Entry 6KRO (X-ray diffraction, 1.90 A resolution); this record covers chains A and B.

# Chain A
Molecule: Tankyrase-2
Organism: Homo sapiens
Notes: EC 2.4.2.30, 2.4.2.-
UniProtKB: Q9H2K2 (TNKS2_HUMAN); residue numbers follow UniProt; this construct covers 947-1114
Chain sequence (168 residues; row label = number of the first residue in the row):
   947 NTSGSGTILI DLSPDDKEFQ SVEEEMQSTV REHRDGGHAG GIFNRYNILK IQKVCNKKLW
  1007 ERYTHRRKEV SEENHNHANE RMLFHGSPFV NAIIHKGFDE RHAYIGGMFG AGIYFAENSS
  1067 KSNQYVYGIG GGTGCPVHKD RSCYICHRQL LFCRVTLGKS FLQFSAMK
Not modelled in the structure: 947-951, 1114
Ion coordination: Zn2+: Cys-1081, His-1084, Cys-1089, Cys-1092
Ligand contacts: RK-582 (DU9; 6-[(2S,6R)-2,6-dimethylmorpholin-4-yl]-4-fluoranyl-1-methyl-1'-(8-methyl-4-oxidanylidene-3,5,6,7-tetrahydropyrido[2,3-d]pyrimidin-2-yl)spiro[indole-3,4'-piperidine]-2-one): Phe-1030, His-1031, Gly-1032, Ser-1033, Pro-1034, Phe-1035, His-1048, Ala-1049, Tyr-1050, Tyr-1060, Phe-1061, Ala-1062, Lys-1067, Ser-1068, Tyr-1071, Gly-1074, Ile-1075

# Chain B
Molecule: Tankyrase-2
Organism: Homo sapiens
UniProtKB: Q9H2K2 (TNKS2_HUMAN); residues 1115-1162 here = UniProt positions 1115-1162
Chain sequence (48 residues; numbered 1115 to 1162; the number before each row is that of its first residue):
  1115 MAHSPPGHHS VTGRPSVNGL ALAEYVIYRG EQAYPEYLIT YQIMRPEG
Not modelled in the structure: 1115, 1162

# Interface between chain A and chain B
Contacting residue pairs - 163 pairs, chain A then chain B:
  Leu-958(A) / Tyr-1151(B)  hydrophobic
  Glu-964(A) / Tyr-1151(B)  hydrogen bond
  Val-968(A) / Tyr-1151(B)
  Val-968(A) / Ile-1153(B)  hydrophobic
  Met-972(A) / Ile-1153(B)  hydrophobic
  Met-972(A) / Tyr-1155(B)  hydrophobic
  Arg-977(A) / Asn-1132(B)
  Arg-977(A) / Leu-1134(B)
  Arg-977(A) / Ala-1135(B)
  Gly-986(A) / Ile-1157(B)
  Ile-988(A) / Met-1158(B)
  Ile-988(A) / Pro-1160(B)
  Phe-989(A) / Ile-1157(B)  hydrophobic
  Phe-989(A) / Met-1158(B)
  Phe-989(A) / Pro-1160(B)  hydrophobic
  Asn-990(A) / Pro-1160(B)
  Arg-991(A) / Ile-1157(B)
  Arg-991(A) / Met-1158(B)  hydrogen bond (backbone-backbone)
  Tyr-992(A) / Tyr-1155(B)  hydrophobic
  Tyr-992(A) / Gln-1156(B)
  Tyr-992(A) / Met-1158(B)
  Asn-993(A) / Tyr-1155(B)
  Asn-993(A) / Gln-1156(B)  hydrogen bond (backbone-backbone)
  Asn-993(A) / Met-1158(B)
  Ile-994(A) / Ile-1153(B)  hydrophobic
  Ile-994(A) / Thr-1154(B)
  Ile-994(A) / Tyr-1155(B)  hydrophobic
  Leu-995(A) / Thr-1154(B)  hydrogen bond (backbone-backbone)
  Leu-995(A) / Gln-1156(B)
  Lys-996(A) / Leu-1152(B)
  Lys-996(A) / Ile-1153(B)
  Lys-996(A) / Thr-1154(B)  hydrogen bond (backbone-backbone)
  Ile-997(A) / Tyr-1151(B)  hydrophobic
  Ile-997(A) / Leu-1152(B)
  Gln-998(A) / Tyr-1151(B)
  Gln-998(A) / Leu-1152(B)  hydrogen bond (backbone-backbone)
  Lys-999(A) / Glu-1150(B)
  Lys-999(A) / Tyr-1151(B)
  Val-1000(A) / Tyr-1148(B)  hydrogen bond (backbone-side chain)
  Val-1000(A) / Pro-1149(B)
  Val-1000(A) / Glu-1150(B)  hydrogen bond (backbone-backbone)
  Cys-1001(A) / Tyr-1148(B)
  Asn-1002(A) / Tyr-1148(B)  hydrogen bond (backbone-side chain)
  Leu-1005(A) / Tyr-1148(B)
  Trp-1006(A) / Tyr-1148(B)
  Trp-1006(A) / Glu-1150(B)
  Arg-1008(A) / Glu-1145(B)
  Tyr-1009(A) / Glu-1145(B)
  Tyr-1009(A) / Gln-1146(B)
  Tyr-1009(A) / Ala-1147(B)
  Tyr-1009(A) / Tyr-1148(B)
  Arg-1012(A) / His-1123(B)
  Arg-1012(A) / Arg-1143(B)
  Arg-1012(A) / Glu-1145(B)
  Arg-1012(A) / Gln-1146(B)  hydrogen bond
  Val-1016(A) / His-1123(B)
  Glu-1019(A) / His-1123(B)  salt bridge
  Arg-1027(A) / Tyr-1139(B)  hydrogen bond
  Leu-1029(A) / Tyr-1139(B)  hydrophobic
  Val-1036(A) / Leu-1152(B)  hydrophobic
  Phe-1044(A) / Gly-1144(B)
  Phe-1044(A) / Ala-1147(B)  hydrophobic
  Glu-1046(A) / Tyr-1142(B)
  Glu-1046(A) / Arg-1143(B)
  Glu-1046(A) / Gly-1144(B)  hydrogen bond (side chain-backbone)
  Phe-1055(A) / Gly-1127(B)
  Phe-1055(A) / Glu-1138(B)
  Phe-1055(A) / Val-1140(B)  hydrophobic
  Phe-1055(A) / Tyr-1142(B)  hydrogen bond (backbone-side chain)
  Ala-1057(A) / Ala-1116(B)  hydrogen bond (backbone-backbone)
  Ala-1057(A) / Tyr-1142(B)
  Gly-1058(A) / Val-1140(B)
  Gly-1058(A) / Ile-1141(B)
  Gly-1058(A) / Tyr-1142(B)
  Ile-1059(A) / Tyr-1139(B)
  Ile-1059(A) / Val-1140(B)
  Ile-1059(A) / Ile-1141(B)  hydrogen bond (backbone-backbone)
  Ile-1059(A) / Gly-1144(B)
  Tyr-1060(A) / Tyr-1139(B)
  Tyr-1060(A) / Val-1140(B)  hydrophobic
  Phe-1061(A) / Glu-1138(B)
  Phe-1061(A) / Tyr-1139(B)  hydrogen bond (backbone-backbone)
  Phe-1061(A) / Ile-1141(B)  hydrophobic
  Phe-1061(A) / Ala-1147(B)  hydrophobic
  Ala-1062(A) / Ala-1137(B)
  Glu-1063(A) / Leu-1136(B)
  Glu-1063(A) / Ala-1137(B)  hydrogen bond (backbone-backbone)
  Glu-1063(A) / Tyr-1139(B)  hydrogen bond
  Asn-1064(A) / Ala-1135(B)
  Asn-1064(A) / Leu-1136(B)  hydrogen bond (side chain-backbone)
  Lys-1067(A) / Glu-1138(B)
  Asn-1069(A) / Tyr-1155(B)  hydrogen bond
  Asn-1069(A) / Ile-1157(B)
  Val-1072(A) / Tyr-1155(B)
  Ser-1088(A) / Ile-1157(B)
  Cys-1089(A) / Ile-1157(B)
  Tyr-1090(A) / Gln-1156(B)
  Tyr-1090(A) / Ile-1157(B)
  Tyr-1090(A) / Met-1158(B)
  Tyr-1090(A) / Arg-1159(B)
  Tyr-1090(A) / Pro-1160(B)
  Ile-1091(A) / Gln-1156(B)  hydrogen bond (backbone-side chain)
  Cys-1092(A) / Gln-1156(B)
  His-1093(A) / Tyr-1155(B)
  His-1093(A) / Gln-1156(B)
  Arg-1094(A) / Ile-1153(B)
  Arg-1094(A) / Thr-1154(B)
  Arg-1094(A) / Tyr-1155(B)  hydrogen bond (backbone-backbone)
  Arg-1094(A) / Ile-1157(B)
  Gln-1095(A) / Leu-1152(B)
  Gln-1095(A) / Ile-1153(B)
  Gln-1095(A) / Thr-1154(B)  hydrogen bond
  Gln-1095(A) / Tyr-1155(B)
  Leu-1096(A) / Tyr-1151(B)
  Leu-1096(A) / Leu-1152(B)
  Leu-1096(A) / Ile-1153(B)  hydrogen bond (backbone-backbone)
  Leu-1096(A) / Tyr-1155(B)
  Leu-1097(A) / Tyr-1151(B)
  Leu-1097(A) / Leu-1152(B)  hydrophobic
  Phe-1098(A) / Glu-1150(B)  hydrogen bond (backbone-backbone)
  Phe-1098(A) / Tyr-1151(B)  hydrogen bond (backbone-backbone)
  Phe-1098(A) / Ile-1153(B)  hydrophobic
  Cys-1099(A) / Tyr-1148(B)
  Cys-1099(A) / Pro-1149(B)  hydrophobic
  Arg-1100(A) / Gln-1146(B)
  Arg-1100(A) / Ala-1147(B)
  Arg-1100(A) / Tyr-1148(B)  hydrogen bond (backbone-backbone)
  Arg-1100(A) / Glu-1150(B)  salt bridge
  Val-1101(A) / Ile-1141(B)  hydrophobic
  Val-1101(A) / Gln-1146(B)
  Thr-1102(A) / Ile-1141(B)
  Thr-1102(A) / Gln-1146(B)  hydrogen bond (backbone-backbone)
  Leu-1103(A) / His-1123(B)
  Leu-1103(A) / Ser-1124(B)  hydrogen bond (backbone-side chain)
  Leu-1103(A) / Tyr-1139(B)  hydrophobic
  Gly-1104(A) / His-1123(B)
  Lys-1105(A) / Gly-1121(B)
  Lys-1105(A) / His-1122(B)
  Lys-1105(A) / His-1123(B)  hydrogen bond (backbone-backbone)
  Lys-1105(A) / Ser-1124(B)
  Ser-1106(A) / His-1122(B)
  Ser-1106(A) / Ser-1124(B)  hydrogen bond
  Ser-1106(A) / Val-1125(B)
  Ser-1106(A) / Thr-1126(B)  hydrogen bond
  Phe-1107(A) / Pro-1119(B)  hydrophobic
  Phe-1107(A) / His-1122(B)
  Phe-1107(A) / Ser-1124(B)  hydrogen bond (backbone-backbone)
  Phe-1107(A) / Val-1125(B)
  Phe-1107(A) / Thr-1126(B)  hydrogen bond (backbone-backbone)
  Leu-1108(A) / Thr-1126(B)
  Gln-1109(A) / Thr-1126(B)  hydrogen bond (backbone-backbone)
  Gln-1109(A) / Gly-1127(B)
  Gln-1109(A) / Arg-1128(B)  hydrogen bond (backbone-backbone)
  Phe-1110(A) / Arg-1128(B)
  Ser-1111(A) / Arg-1128(B)  hydrogen bond (backbone-backbone)
  Ser-1111(A) / Pro-1129(B)
  Ser-1111(A) / Ser-1130(B)  hydrogen bond (backbone-side chain)
  Ala-1112(A) / Ser-1130(B)
  Ala-1112(A) / Val-1131(B)
  Met-1113(A) / Pro-1129(B)
  Met-1113(A) / Ser-1130(B)  hydrogen bond (backbone-backbone)
  Met-1113(A) / Val-1131(B)  hydrogen bond (backbone-backbone)
  Met-1113(A) / Asn-1132(B)  hydrogen bond (backbone-backbone)
Also at the interface, not in a pair above, chain A (82 interface residues in all): Leu-955, Glu-978, Arg-980, Gly-987, Asn-1020, Met-1028, Phe-1030, Ile-1039, Ile-1040, Asp-1045, Gly-1056

# Summary
82 residues of chain A and 41 residues of chain B are in contact; the contacts include 41 hydrogen bonds and 2
salt bridges. Polar pairs include Glu-1019(A)/His-1123(B), Arg-1100(A)/Glu-1150(B) and Glu-964(A)/Tyr-1151(B).
Ligands of chain A: RK-582.
Chain A is Tankyrase-2 and chain B is Tankyrase-2, both from Homo sapiens; the structure, Tankyrase-2 in
complex with RK-582, was determined by X-ray diffraction.
